6MZV - chains C and GF of the 42 polymer chains in the assembly; structure by electron microscopy, 3.40 A resolution.

[Chain C]
Molecule: Microcompartments protein
Source organism: Haliangium ochraceum (strain DSM 14365 / JCM 11303 / SMP-2)
UniProtKB: D0LID6 (D0LID6_HALO1); residue numbers follow UniProt; this construct covers 1-212
Sequence (212 residues; row label = number of the first residue in the row):
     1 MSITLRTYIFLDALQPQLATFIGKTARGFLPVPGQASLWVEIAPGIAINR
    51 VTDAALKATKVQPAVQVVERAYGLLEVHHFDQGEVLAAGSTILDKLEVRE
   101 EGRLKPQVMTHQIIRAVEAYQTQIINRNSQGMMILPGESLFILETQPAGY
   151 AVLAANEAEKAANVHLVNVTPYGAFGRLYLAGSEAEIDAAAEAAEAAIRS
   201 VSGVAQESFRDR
Unresolved in the structure: 1-3, 206-212

[Chain GF]
Molecule: Microcompartments protein
Source organism: Haliangium ochraceum (strain DSM 14365 / JCM 11303 / SMP-2)
UniProtKB: D0LID5 (D0LID5_HALO1); residue numbers follow UniProt; this construct covers 1-99
Sequence (99 residues; each row starts with the number of its first residue):
     1 MADALGMIEVRGFVGMVEAADAMVKAAKVELIGYEKTGGGYVTAVVRGDV
    51 AAVKAATEAGQRAAERVGEVVAVHVIPRPHVNVDAALPLGRTPGMDKSA
Unresolved in the structure: 1, 94-99
Swiss-Prot annotation at these positions:
  - mutagenesis: K28 (K28A: Forms larger hexamer patches, increases hexamer stacking), R78 (R78A: Forms smaller hexamer patches)

[How chain C and chain GF interact]
Residue-residue contacts (11; chain C residue first):
  D12(C) - A26(GF)
  A13(C) - K25(GF)
  A13(C) - A26(GF)
  Q82(C) - A26(GF)
  Q82(C) - A27(GF)
  Q82(C) - A51(GF)
  Q82(C) - A52(GF)
  Q82(C) - A55(GF)
  G83(C) - A51(GF)
  K160(C) - K25(GF)  hydrogen bond (backbone-side chain)
  A196(C) - R66(GF)
Other interface residues (no listed pair), chain C (10 interface residues in all): Q15, G34, D81, A161
Other interface residues (no listed pair), chain GF (9 interface residues in all): K28, D49

[Summary]
10 residues of chain C face 9 of chain GF across their interface; the contacts include 1 hydrogen bond. The
hydrogen-bonded pair is K160(C)-K25(GF). Curated annotation (UniProt) lists 2 mutagenesis sites on chain GF.
Chain C is Microcompartments protein and chain GF is Microcompartments protein, both from Haliangium ochraceum
(strain DSM 14365 / JCM 11303 / SMP-2); the structure, Cryo-EM structure of the HO BMC shell: BMC-TD focused
structure, widened inner ring, was determined by electron microscopy, deposited together with 6MZU, 6MZX,
6MZY, 6N06, 6N07, 6N09, 6N0F and 6N0G.
